6FZH - chains A and B; structure by X-ray diffraction, 1.50 A resolution.

== Chain A (and B) ==
Protein: Glyceraldehyde-3-phosphate dehydrogenase
From: Streptococcus pyogenes MGAS8232
Notes: EC 1.2.1.12; chain B of this document is another copy of the same molecule, construct and numbering; everything in this record applies to it too
UniProtKB: P68777 (G3P_STRP8); numbering as in UniProt (aligned over 1-336)
Amino-acid sequence (336 residues; numbered 1 to 336; the number before each row is that of its first residue):
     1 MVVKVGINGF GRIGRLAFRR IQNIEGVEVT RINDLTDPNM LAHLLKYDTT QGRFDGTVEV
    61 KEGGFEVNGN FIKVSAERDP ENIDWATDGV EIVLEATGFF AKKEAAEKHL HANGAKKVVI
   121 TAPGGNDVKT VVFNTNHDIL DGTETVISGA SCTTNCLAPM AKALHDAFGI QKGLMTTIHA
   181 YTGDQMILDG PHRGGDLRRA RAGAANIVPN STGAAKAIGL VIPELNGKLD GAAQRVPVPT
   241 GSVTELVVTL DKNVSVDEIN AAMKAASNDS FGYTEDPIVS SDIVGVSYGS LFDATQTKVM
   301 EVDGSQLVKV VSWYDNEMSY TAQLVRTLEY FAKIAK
Residues lining bound ligands: NAD (nicotinamide-adenine-dinucleotide): Asn8, Gly9, Phe10, Gly11, Arg12, Ile13, Asn33, Asp34, Leu35, Glu77, Arg78, Ala96, Thr97, Gly98, Phe99, Phe100, Thr121, Ala122, Cys152, Thr182, Pro191, Asn316, Glu317, Tyr320
Curated features (UniProtKB/Swiss-Prot):
  - active site: Cys152 (Nucleophile)
  - binding site (NAD(+)): Arg12, Ile13, Asp34, Arg78, Thr121, Asn316
  - binding site (D-glyceraldehyde 3-phosphate): Ser151 to Thr153, Thr182, Arg199, Thr212, Gly213, Arg235
  - site: His179 (Activates thiol group during catalysis)
From the paper describing this entry:
  - catalytic residues: Cys152, His179, Arg235
  - contacts within the chain: Thr182-Arg235, Asp184-Arg235, Gln185-Arg235
  - binding site for NAD: Thr182 (proposed by the authors, not directly observed)
  - self-association interface (contacts with another copy of this molecule): Leu188, Asp189
  - binding site for NAD: Gly11, Arg12, Ile13, Asn33, Asp34, Leu35, Glu77, Arg78, Ala96, Thr97, Gly98, Phe99, Phe100, Thr121, Ala122, Gly183, Asp189, Pro191, Asn316, Tyr320

== Interface between chain A and chain B ==
Residue-residue contacts (102; chain A residue first):
  Gln171(A) - Val302(B)
  Lys172(A) - Met300(B)
  Lys172(A) - Val302(B)
  Lys172(A) - Ser305(B)  hydrogen bond
  Lys172(A) - Gln306(B)
  Lys172(A) - Leu307(B)
  Gly173(A) - Met300(B)
  Gly173(A) - Leu307(B)
  Leu174(A) - Met300(B)  hydrophobic
  Leu174(A) - Leu307(B)
  Leu174(A) - Lys309(B)
  Thr176(A) - Glu245(B)  hydrogen bond
  Thr176(A) - Lys309(B)
  Ile178(A) - Ile207(B)
  Ile178(A) - Gln234(B)
  Leu197(A) - Pro277(B)  hydrophobic
  Arg198(A) - Pro277(B)  hydrogen bond (side chain-backbone)
  Arg198(A) - Ile278(B)  hydrogen bond (side chain-backbone)
  Arg198(A) - Asp293(B)  salt bridge
  Arg198(A) - Thr295(B)  hydrogen bond
  Arg201(A) - Val279(B)
  Arg201(A) - Ser281(B)  hydrogen bond
  Arg201(A) - Asp282(B)  salt bridge
  Asn206(A) - Val238(B)
  Asn206(A) - Val279(B)
  Asn206(A) - Ser280(B)
  Asn206(A) - Ser281(B)  hydrogen bond
  Ile207(A) - Ile178(B)
  Ile207(A) - Val236(B)  hydrophobic
  Ile207(A) - Val238(B)  hydrophobic
  Ile207(A) - Gly241(B)
  Ile207(A) - Val279(B)
  Ile207(A) - Ser280(B)  hydrogen bond (backbone-side chain)
  Ile207(A) - Trp313(B)
  Pro209(A) - Ile278(B)
  Pro209(A) - Gln296(B)
  Pro209(A) - Trp313(B)  hydrophobic
  Gly227(A) - Met300(B)
  Gly227(A) - Val302(B)
  Lys228(A) - Met300(B)
  Lys228(A) - Val302(B)
  Leu229(A) - Met300(B)
  Asp230(A) - Lys298(B)  salt bridge
  Asp230(A) - Met300(B)
  Gly231(A) - Lys298(B)  hydrogen bond (backbone-side chain)
  Ala232(A) - Lys309(B)
  Gln234(A) - Ile178(B)
  Gln234(A) - Glu245(B)  hydrogen bond
  Gln234(A) - Gln296(B)  hydrogen bond
  Val236(A) - Ile207(B)  hydrophobic
  Val236(A) - Val236(B)  hydrophobic
  Pro237(A) - Pro237(B)
  Pro237(A) - Val238(B)  hydrophobic
  Val238(A) - Asn206(B)
  Val238(A) - Ile207(B)  hydrophobic
  Val238(A) - Pro237(B)  hydrophobic
  Gly241(A) - Ile207(B)
  Glu245(A) - Thr176(B)  hydrogen bond
  Glu245(A) - Gln234(B)  hydrogen bond
  Val247(A) - Val247(B)  hydrophobic
  Val247(A) - Leu307(B)
  Pro277(A) - Leu197(B)  hydrophobic
  Pro277(A) - Arg198(B)  hydrogen bond (backbone-side chain)
  Ile278(A) - Arg198(B)  hydrogen bond (backbone-side chain)
  Ile278(A) - Pro209(B)
  Val279(A) - Arg198(B)
  Val279(A) - Arg201(B)
  Val279(A) - Asn206(B)
  Val279(A) - Ile207(B)
  Ser280(A) - Asn206(B)
  Ser280(A) - Ile207(B)  hydrogen bond (side chain-backbone)
  Ser281(A) - Arg201(B)  hydrogen bond
  Ser281(A) - Asn206(B)  hydrogen bond
  Asp282(A) - Arg201(B)  salt bridge
  Asp293(A) - Arg198(B)  salt bridge
  Thr295(A) - Arg198(B)  hydrogen bond
  Gln296(A) - Pro209(B)
  Gln296(A) - Gln234(B)  hydrogen bond
  Lys298(A) - Asp230(B)  salt bridge
  Lys298(A) - Gly231(B)
  Met300(A) - Lys172(B)
  Met300(A) - Gly173(B)
  Met300(A) - Leu174(B)  hydrophobic
  Met300(A) - Gly227(B)
  Met300(A) - Lys228(B)
  Met300(A) - Leu229(B)
  Met300(A) - Asp230(B)
  Val302(A) - Gln171(B)
  Val302(A) - Lys172(B)
  Val302(A) - Gly227(B)
  Val302(A) - Lys228(B)
  Ser305(A) - Lys172(B)  hydrogen bond
  Gln306(A) - Lys172(B)
  Leu307(A) - Lys172(B)
  Leu307(A) - Gly173(B)
  Leu307(A) - Leu174(B)  hydrophobic
  Leu307(A) - Val247(B)
  Leu307(A) - Leu307(B)  hydrophobic
  Lys309(A) - Leu174(B)
  Lys309(A) - Thr176(B)
  Trp313(A) - Ile207(B)
  Trp313(A) - Pro209(B)  hydrophobic
Other interface residues (no listed pair), chain A (49 interface residues in all): Ala205, Val208, Ser242, Val243, Thr249, Asp276, Val308
Other interface residues (no listed pair), chain B (49 interface residues in all): Ala205, Val208, Ala232, Ser242, Val243, Thr249, Asp276, Asp303

== Overview ==
The chain A/chain B interface involves 49 residues from each chain, with 21 hydrogen bonds and 6 salt bridges.
Among the polar pairs are Arg198(A)-Asp293(B), Arg201(A)-Asp282(B) and Asp230(A)-Lys298(B). Bound to chain A:
NAD. The paper reports catalytic residues Cys152(A), His179(A) and Arg235(A); a binding site for NAD at
Thr182(A), Gly11(A) and Arg12(A) among others.
Both chains are Glyceraldehyde-3-phosphate dehydrogenase (Streptococcus pyogenes MGAS8232). Entry 6FZH
(Crystal structure of a streptococcal dehydrogenase at 1.5 Angstroem resolution) was determined by X-ray
diffraction (same publication as 6FZI).
